Entry 6R69 (electron microscopy, 3.65 A resolution); this record covers chains F and G of the 10 polymer chains in the assembly.

Chain F:
Name: Flagellar biosynthetic protein FliR
Organism: Salmonella enterica subsp. enterica serovar Typhimurium
UniProt: P54702 (FLIR_SALTY); residues 1-264 here = UniProt positions 1-264
Sequence (303 residues; each row starts with the number of its first residue):
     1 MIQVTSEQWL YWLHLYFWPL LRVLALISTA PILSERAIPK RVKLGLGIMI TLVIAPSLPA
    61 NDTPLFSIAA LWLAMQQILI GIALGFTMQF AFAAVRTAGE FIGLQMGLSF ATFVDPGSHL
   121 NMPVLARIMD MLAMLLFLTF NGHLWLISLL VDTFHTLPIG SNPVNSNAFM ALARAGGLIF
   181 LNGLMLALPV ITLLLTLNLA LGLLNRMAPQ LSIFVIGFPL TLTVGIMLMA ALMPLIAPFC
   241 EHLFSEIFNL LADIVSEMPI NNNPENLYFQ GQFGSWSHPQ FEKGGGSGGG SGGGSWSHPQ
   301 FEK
Not modelled in the structure: 1-4, 263-303
Construct notes: expression tag (265-303)

Chain G:
Name: Flagellar biosynthetic protein FliQ
Organism: Salmonella enterica
UniProt: A0A0M0QTK6 (A0A0M0QTK6_SALER); residues 1-89 here = UniProt positions 1-89
Sequence (89 residues; numbered 1 to 89; the number before each row is that of its first residue):
     1 MTPESVMMMG TEAMKVALAL AAPLLLVALI TGLIISILQA ATQINEMTLS FIPKIVAVFI
    61 AIIVAGPWML NLLLDYVRTL FSNLPYIIG

Interface between chain F and chain G:
Contacting residue pairs (18):
  Leu-135(F) / Met-9(G)  hydrophobic
  Leu-136(F) / Val-6(G)  hydrophobic
  Gln-210(F) / Ser-36(G)
  Gln-210(F) / Ala-40(G)
  Gln-210(F) / Asn-45(G)
  Leu-211(F) / Ser-36(G)
  Phe-214(F) / Lys-54(G)  hydrogen bond (backbone-side chain)
  Val-215(F) / Gly-32(G)
  Val-215(F) / Ser-36(G)
  Ile-216(F) / Leu-33(G)  hydrophobic
  Pro-219(F) / Leu-29(G)
  Leu-220(F) / Leu-29(G)  hydrophobic
  Thr-223(F) / Leu-25(G)
  Met-227(F) / Leu-18(G)  hydrophobic
  Met-229(F) / Met-14(G)  hydrophobic
  Ala-230(F) / Met-14(G)  hydrophobic
  Met-233(F) / Met-7(G)
  Ala-237(F) / Met-7(G)  hydrophobic
Other interface residues (no listed pair), chain F (21 interface residues in all): Leu-132, Thr-139, Phe-140, Leu-222, Ile-226, Ile-236
Other interface residues (no listed pair), chain G (20 interface residues in all): Met-1, Pro-3, Gly-10, Thr-11, Gln-39, Gln-43, Ser-50

In short:
Chain F and chain G form an interface of 21 and 20 residues respectively, with 1 hydrogen bond. The
hydrogen-bonded pair is Phe-214(F)/Lys-54(G).
Chain F is Flagellar biosynthetic protein FliR (Salmonella enterica subsp. enterica serovar Typhimurium) and
chain G is Flagellar biosynthetic protein FliQ (Salmonella enterica); the structure, Improved map of the
FliPQR complex that forms the core of the Salmonella type III secretion ..., was determined by electron
microscopy (same publication as 6R6B).
